PDB entry 5TRL | X-ray diffraction, 2.30 A resolution | chains B and A of the 8 polymer chains in the assembly

# Chain B (and A)
Protein: Histone acetyltransferase KAT2A
Organism: Homo sapiens
Notes: EC 2.3.1.48; fragment: catalytic domain; chain A of this document is another copy of the same molecule, construct and numbering; everything in this record applies to it too
UniProtKB: Q92830 (KAT2A_HUMAN); residues 497-662 here = UniProt positions 497-662
Sequence (168 residues; numbered 495 to 662; the number before each row is that of its first residue):
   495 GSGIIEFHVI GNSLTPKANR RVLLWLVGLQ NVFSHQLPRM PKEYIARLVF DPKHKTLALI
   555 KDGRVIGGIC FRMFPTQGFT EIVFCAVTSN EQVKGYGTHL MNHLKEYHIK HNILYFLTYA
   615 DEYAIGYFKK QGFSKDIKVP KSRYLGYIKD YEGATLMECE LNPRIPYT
Disordered / not traced: 495-497, 508-512 (chain A: 495-497, 508-511)
Construct notes: expression tag (495-496)
Ligand contacts: succinyl-coenzyme A (SCA): Q530, L531, M534, V577, F578, C579, A580, V581, E585, Q586, V587, K588, G589, Y590, G591, T592, Y613, A614, D615, Y617, A618, G620, Y621, F622, K624
UniProt features mapped onto this chain:
  - region: L639 to A648 (Loop 3)
  - active site: E575 (Proton donor/acceptor)
  - binding site (acetyl-CoA): C579 to V581, Q586 to T592, Y617
  - binding site (succinyl-CoA): C579 to V581, Q586 to T592, Y617
  - modified residue: K549 (N6-acetyllysine)
  - mutagenesis: K549 (K549Q: Mimics acetylation; reduced ability to acetylate and inhibit PPARGC1A. Strongly reduced ability to acetylate and inhibit PPARGC1A; when associated with A-307 and A-735), M567 (M567A: Reduced ability to acetylate and inhibit PPARGC1A), E575 (E575A: Catalytically dead mutant; abolished acyltransferase activity; when associated with A-615), Y601 (Y601F: Reduced ability to acetylate and inhibit PPARGC1A), D615 (D615A: Catalytically dead mutant; abolished acyltransferase activity; when associated with A-575), Y621 to F622 (Abolised protein acetyltransferase activity), Y645 (Y645A: Reduced histone succinylation without affecting histone acetylation. Reduced gene expression)
From the paper describing this entry:
  - binding site for succinyl-coenzyme A: M534, Y613, Y645
  - conformationally variable residues (loop rearrangement): Q530 to P535, L639 to A648
  - mutagenesis - Y645A: decreased binding to succinyl-coenzyme A
  - mutagenesis - Y645A: decreased catalytic activity on succinyl-coenzyme A
  - mutagenesis - Y645A: unchanged catalytic activity on acetyl-CoA
  - mutagenesis - Y645A: decreased catalytic activity on histone H3 succinylation
  - specificity-determining residues: Y645
  - mutagenesis - Y645A: decreased growth

# Chain B / chain A interface
Contacting residue pairs - 30 pairs, chain B then chain A:
  M534(B) - R658(A)
  P535(B) - R658(A)
  Y538(B) - P657(A)
  Y538(B) - R658(A)
  R541(B) - I603(A)
  R541(B) - P657(A)  hydrogen bond (side chain-backbone)
  D545(B) - N606(A)  hydrogen bond
  H548(B) - N606(A)
  Q571(B) - T570(A)
  S636(B) - P634(A)
  S636(B) - S636(A)
  S636(B) - R637(A)  hydrogen bond (backbone-side chain)
  L639(B) - Y609(A)
  L639(B) - K632(A)
  L639(B) - V633(A)  hydrophobic
  L639(B) - R637(A)  hydrogen bond (backbone-side chain)
  G640(B) - L608(A)
  G640(B) - Y609(A)
  Y641(B) - T570(A)  hydrogen bond (side chain-backbone)
  Y641(B) - Q571(A)
  Y641(B) - G572(A)
  Y641(B) - R637(A)  hydrogen bond
  K643(B) - L608(A)
  K643(B) - E654(A)  salt bridge
  K643(B) - L655(A)  hydrogen bond (side chain-backbone)
  K643(B) - P657(A)
  D644(B) - E654(A)
  Y645(B) - N656(A)
  Y645(B) - P657(A)
  Y645(B) - R658(A)  hydrogen bond
Other interface residues (no listed pair), chain B (16 interface residues in all): L542, I642
Other interface residues (no listed pair), chain A (19 interface residues in all): P569, K604

# Summary
16 residues of chain B face 19 of chain A across their interface, with 8 hydrogen bonds and 1 salt bridge.
Polar pairs include K643(B)-E654(A), R541(B)-P657(A) and D545(B)-N606(A). Bound to chain B: succinyl-coenzyme
A. From the paper: a binding site for succinyl-coenzyme A at M534(B), Y613(B) and Y645(B); Y645A of chain B
reduces binding to succinyl-coenzyme A.
Both chains are Histone acetyltransferase KAT2A (Homo sapiens). Entry 5TRL (Crystal structure of human GCN5
histone acetyltransferase domain) was determined by X-ray diffraction (same publication as 5TRM).
